9QM5 - chains A and B of the 6 polymer chains in the assembly; structure by X-ray diffraction, 1.80 A resolution.

Chain A:
Name: Alpha subunit of the Methyl-coenzyme M reductase from ANME-2c
From: Candidatus Methanogasteraceae archaeon
Notes: EC 2.8.4.1
Sequence (561 residues; each row starts with the number of its first residue):
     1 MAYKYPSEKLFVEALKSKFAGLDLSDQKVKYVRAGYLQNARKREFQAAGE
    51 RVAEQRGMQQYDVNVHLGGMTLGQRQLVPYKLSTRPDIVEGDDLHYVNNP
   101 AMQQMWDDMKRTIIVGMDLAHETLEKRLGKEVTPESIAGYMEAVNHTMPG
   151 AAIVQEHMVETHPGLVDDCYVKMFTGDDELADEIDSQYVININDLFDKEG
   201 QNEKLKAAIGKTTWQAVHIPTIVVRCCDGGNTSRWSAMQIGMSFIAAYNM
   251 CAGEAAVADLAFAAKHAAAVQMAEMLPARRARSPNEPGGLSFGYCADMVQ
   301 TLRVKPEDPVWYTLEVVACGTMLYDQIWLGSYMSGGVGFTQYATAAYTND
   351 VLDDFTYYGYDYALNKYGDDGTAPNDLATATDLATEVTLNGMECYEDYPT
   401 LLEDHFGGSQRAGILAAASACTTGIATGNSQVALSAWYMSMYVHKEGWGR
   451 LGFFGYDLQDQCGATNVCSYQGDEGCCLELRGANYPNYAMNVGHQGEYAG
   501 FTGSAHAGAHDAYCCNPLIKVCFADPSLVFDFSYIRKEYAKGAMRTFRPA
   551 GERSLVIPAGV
Unresolved in the structure: 1, 560-561
Modified / non-standard residues: His266 (N1-methylated histidine; MHS); Arg280 (5-methyl-arginine; AGM); Gln410 (2-methyl-glutamine; MGN); Trp437 (6-hydroxytryptophan; TRX); Gly455 (thioglycin; GL3); Asp460 (didehydroaspartate; DYA); Cys462 (S-methylcysteine; SMC)
Metal / ion sites: Mg2+ near Asp23 (its only coordinating residue here); factor 430 Ni: Gln155 (together with 1-thioethanesulfonic acid); K+: Val224, Arg225, Cys227 (shared with 3 residues of chain D)
Ligand contacts:
  - 1-thioethanesulfonic acid (COM): Tyr342, Phe453, Phe454, Gly455
  - factor 430 (F43), molecule 1: Ala151, Ala152, Ile153, Val154, Gln155, Met158, Val159, Met238, Gln239, Met242, Ile245, Ala252, Gly253
  - factor 430 (F43), molecule 2: Gly335, Gly336, Val337, Gly338, Phe339, Thr340, Gln341, Tyr342, Phe406, Gly407, Gln410, Gly452, Phe453
  - krypton (KR), molecule 1: Ala14, Lys18, Pro79, Tyr80, Lys81, Ile88, Asn349
  - krypton (KR), molecule 2: Arg41, Phe45, Asp92, Asp93, Asn98, Arg545
  - krypton (KR), molecule 3: Trp106, Met272, Ala273, Asn285, Glu286, Leu290
  - krypton (KR), molecule 4: Val115, Gly116, Ala120, Ile240, Phe244, Leu260, Ala263, Ala264
  - krypton (KR), molecule 5: His157, Met158, Val159
  - krypton (KR), molecule 6: Tyr360, Ala363, Leu364, Gly368, Asp369, Asp370, Ile425, Ala426
  - krypton (KR), molecule 7: Leu377, Ala380, Thr381, Ser435, Ala436, Met439
  - krypton (KR), molecule 8: Lys445, Glu446, Gly449
  - Coenzyme B (TP7), molecule 1: Arg234, Lys265, His266
  - Coenzyme B (TP7), molecule 2: Arg279, Arg280, Leu329, Met333, Ser334, Phe339, Phe453, Ala489, Met490, Asn491, Val492

Chain B:
Name: Beta subunit of the Methyl-coenzyme M reductase from ANME-2c
From: Candidatus Methanogasteraceae archaeon
Notes: EC 2.8.4.1
Sequence (434 residues; numbered 1 to 434; the number before each row is that of its first residue):
     1 MADTIDLYDDRGKKLKGDVDLQAVSPLKNSAILSMVNTVKRTVAVNLAGI
    51 EKACKNASYGGQSRNIPGREVDIDPTAKADKIAARVKELIQVEKGDDTEV
   101 TVLGGGKFLRVAAPTRRIEAGAEYVAGMTCTAAALTEALREEYNLGLYDT
   151 PYVKNAVWGTYPQTMDMKGGNVLSVLSIPQNDEGLGFALRNIMANHLAML
   201 SQRNAMNCAAISSILEHCGVFEMGQAIGLFERYQLLALAYQGLNANNMVY
   251 EMTKNNGKTGTIGTVVQETVGRALDDGVISVDKTMPSGYKVYKANDVCMW
   301 NAYCAAGTMAATMVNCGALRGAQAVSSTLLYFNDMIEKETSLPGCDWGRV
   351 EGTAVGFSFFSHSIYGGGGPGVFNGNHVVTRHSTGMAIPCVAVAVALDAG
   401 TQMFSPESTSAIVLDTFQDVPIMMNPLKEVAAAV
Unresolved in the structure: 1
Ligand contacts:
  - 1-thioethanesulfonic acid (COM): Phe359, Ser363, Tyr365
  - factor 430 (F43): Ser363, Ile364, Tyr365
  - krypton (KR): Val43, Ala44, Leu173, Ser174, Val175, Val413, Thr416, Phe417
  - Coenzyme B (TP7): Phe359, Phe360, Tyr365, Gly366, Gly367, His377, Val378, Val379

Interface between chain A and chain B:
Residue-residue contacts (55):
  Ala278(A) - Gln180(B)
  Ala278(A) - Asn181(B)
  Arg279(A) - Glu183(B)
  Arg279(A) - His377(B)  hydrogen bond
  Arg279(A) - Val378(B)
  Arg280(A) - Glu183(B)
  Arg280(A) - Val378(B)
  Phe339(A) - Tyr365(B)  hydrophobic
  Lys445(A) - Asp334(B)  salt bridge
  Lys445(A) - Glu351(B)  salt bridge
  Glu446(A) - Lys338(B)  salt bridge
  Phe453(A) - Phe359(B)  hydrophobic
  Phe454(A) - Val355(B)
  Phe454(A) - Ser358(B)
  Phe454(A) - Phe359(B)
  Phe454(A) - His362(B)
  Gly455(A) - Val355(B)
  Gly455(A) - Phe359(B)
  Asp457(A) - Val355(B)
  Leu458(A) - Gly352(B)
  Leu458(A) - Thr353(B)
  Leu458(A) - Val355(B)
  Leu458(A) - Gly356(B)
  Leu458(A) - Val379(B)
  Leu458(A) - His382(B)
  Gln461(A) - Trp347(B)
  Gln461(A) - Gly348(B)
  Gln461(A) - Glu351(B)
  Gln461(A) - Gly352(B)
  Cys462(A) - Gly348(B)
  Cys462(A) - Arg349(B)
  Cys462(A) - Gly352(B)
  Cys462(A) - His382(B)
  Thr465(A) - Trp347(B)
  Thr465(A) - Arg349(B)
  Asn466(A) - Arg349(B)  hydrogen bond
  Tyr470(A) - Phe230(B)
  Gln471(A) - Gln225(B)
  Gln471(A) - Phe230(B)
  Gly472(A) - Gln225(B)
  Asp473(A) - Phe187(B)
  Asp473(A) - Met223(B)
  Asp473(A) - Gln225(B)  hydrogen bond (backbone-side chain)
  Asp473(A) - Arg381(B)  salt bridge
  Glu474(A) - Arg349(B)  salt bridge
  Glu474(A) - Thr384(B)
  Pro486(A) - Arg381(B)
  Pro486(A) - His382(B)
  Asn487(A) - His382(B)  hydrogen bond
  Ala489(A) - Val378(B)  hydrophobic
  Met490(A) - Phe360(B)  hydrophobic
  Met490(A) - Val378(B)
  Met490(A) - Val379(B)  hydrophobic
  Met490(A) - His382(B)
  Asn491(A) - Phe359(B)
Interface residues without a listed pair, chain A (28 interface residues in all): Pro277, Ser334, Tyr456
Interface residues without a listed pair, chain B (32 interface residues in all): Asp182, Gly224, Asp346, Asn374

In short:
The interface between chain A and chain B involves 28 residues on one side and 32 on the other; the contacts
include 4 hydrogen bonds and 5 salt bridges. Polar pairs include Lys445(A)-Asp334(B), Lys445(A)-Glu351(B) and
Glu446(A)-Lys338(B).
Chain A is Alpha subunit of the Methyl-coenzyme M reductase from ANME-2c and chain B is Beta subunit of the
Methyl-coenzyme M reductase from ANME-2c, both from Candidatus Methanogasteraceae archaeon; the structure,
Krypton-pressurized Methyl-Coenzyme M reductase of an ANME-2c isolated from a microbial enrichment, was
determined by X-ray diffraction together with 9QQT, 9QR1 and 9QR3 from the same study.
